7PH3 - chains B and C of the 4 polymer chains in the assembly; structure by electron microscopy, 2.80 A resolution.

[Chain B]
Molecule: ATP-dependent lipid A-core flippase
Source organism: Escherichia coli K-12
Notes: EC 7.5.2.6
Reference sequence: P60752 (MSBA_ECOLI); residue numbers follow UniProt; this construct covers 1-582
Amino-acid sequence (593 residues; numbered -10 to 582; the number before each row is that of its first residue; numbers below 1 keep their minus sign (Gly-10 is residue -10)):
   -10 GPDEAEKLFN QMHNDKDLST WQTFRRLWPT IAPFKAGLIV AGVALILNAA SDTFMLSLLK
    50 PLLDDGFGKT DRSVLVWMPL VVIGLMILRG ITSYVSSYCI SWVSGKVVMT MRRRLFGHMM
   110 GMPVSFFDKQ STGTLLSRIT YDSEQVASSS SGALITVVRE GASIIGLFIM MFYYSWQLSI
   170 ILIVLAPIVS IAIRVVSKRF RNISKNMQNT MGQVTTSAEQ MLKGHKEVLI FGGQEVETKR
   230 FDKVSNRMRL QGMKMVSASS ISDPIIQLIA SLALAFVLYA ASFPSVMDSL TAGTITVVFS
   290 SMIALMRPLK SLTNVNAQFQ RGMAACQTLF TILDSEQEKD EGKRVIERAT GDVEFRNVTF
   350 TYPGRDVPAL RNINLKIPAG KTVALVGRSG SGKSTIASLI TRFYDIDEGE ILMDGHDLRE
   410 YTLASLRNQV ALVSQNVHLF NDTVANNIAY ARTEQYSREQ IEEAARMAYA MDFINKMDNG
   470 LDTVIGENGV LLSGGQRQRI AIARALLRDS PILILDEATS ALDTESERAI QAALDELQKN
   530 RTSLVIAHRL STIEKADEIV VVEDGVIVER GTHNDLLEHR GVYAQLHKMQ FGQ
Not modelled in the structure: -10 to 2, 580-582
Construct notes: expression tag (-10 to 0)
Bound ions: Mg2+: Ser383, Gln424 (together with AMP-PNP)
Residues lining bound ligands:
  - 1,2-Distearoyl-sn-glycerophosphoethanolamine (3PE), molecule 1: Ile76, Gly79, Ile80, Tyr83
  - 1,2-Distearoyl-sn-glycerophosphoethanolamine (3PE), molecule 2: Ile177, Ile180, Ala181, Val184, Val185, Arg188, Lys243, Ser246, Ala247, Ile250, Ser251, Pro253, Ile254, Leu257, Ile258
  - AMP-PNP (ANP; phosphoaminophosphonic acid-adenylate ester), molecule 1: Asp117, Tyr351, Arg354, Ala358, Arg377, Ser378, Gly379, Ser380, Gly381, Lys382, Ser383, Thr384, Tyr393, Gln424, Glu506, His537
  - AMP-PNP (ANP), molecule 2: Val479, Leu480, Leu481, Ser482, Gly483, Gly484, Gln485, Ala510
Swiss-Prot annotation at these positions:
  - binding site (ATP): Gly376 to Ser383
  - mutagenesis: Cys88 (C88S: Does not affect ATPase activity), Glu208 (E208A: Does not reduce substrate binding or nucleotide binding, but decreases ATP-dependent extrusion of substrates. Inhibits formation of outward-facing conformation ...), Lys212 (K212A: Does not reduce substrate binding or nucleotide binding, but decreases ATP-dependent extrusion of substrates), Ala270 (A270T: Temperature-sensitive. Loss of lipid export to the outer membrane. Significantly decreases ATPase activity at 42 degrees Celsius but not at 30 degrees Celsius), Cys315 (C315S: Does not affect ATPase activity), Glu506 (E506Q: Lacks cell viability and does not support growth. Can still bind ATP and slowly hydrolyze ATP, but becomes locked into a closed dimer conformation), Leu511 (L511P: Loss of ATPase activity; ATP is still bound), Asp512 (D512G: Loss of ATPase activity; ATP is still bound), His537 (H537A: Lacks cell viability and does not support growth. Can still bind ATP and slowly hydrolyze ATP, but becomes locked into a closed dimer conformation)

[Chain C]
Molecule: Nanobody Nb_MsbA#1
Source organism: Vicugna pacos
Notes: antibody fragment or engineered binder
Amino-acid sequence (117 residues; each row starts with the number of its first residue; numbers below 1 keep their minus sign (Gly-2 is residue -2)):
    -2 GPSQMQLVES GGGLVQAGGS LRLSCAVSGS IFSIITLAWY RQAPGKPREN VATITRGSRT
    58 SYCDSVKGRF TISKDNAKST VYLQMNKLKP EDTADYYCNA EGPAGYWGQG TPVTVSA
Not modelled in the structure: -2 to 0, 114
Disulfides: Cys22-Cys95
Covalently attached groups: compound 88T linked to Cys60

[Chain B / chain C interface]
Residue-residue contacts - 39 pairs, chain B then chain C:
  Arg360(B) with Ile28(C); Ile31(C)
  Asn361(B) with Ile28(C)
  Asn363(B) with Tyr103(C)
  Glu552(B) with Ile31(C); Arg53(C), salt bridge
  Val555(B) with Ile28(C), hydrophobic; Ile31(C), hydrophobic
  Ile556(B) with Ile32(C); Glu98(C)
  Val557(B) with Ile31(C); Ile32(C), hydrophobic; Thr33(C), hydrogen bond (backbone-side chain); Glu98(C)
  Glu558(B) with Glu98(C)
  Arg559(B) with Glu98(C), salt bridge; Gly99(C); Pro100(C); Ala101(C), hydrogen bond (backbone-backbone); Gly102(C); Tyr103(C), hydrogen bond
  Gly560(B) with Ala101(C)
  Asp564(B) with Pro100(C)
  Leu565(B) with Pro100(C)
  His568(B) with Thr33(C); Ala35(C); Tyr37(C), hydrogen bond; Asn47(C); Thr50(C), hydrogen bond (backbone-side chain); Gly99(C); Pro100(C)
  Arg569(B) with Asn47(C), hydrogen bond; Thr50(C); Ser58(C), hydrogen bond (backbone-side chain); Tyr59(C); Cys60(C)
  Val571(B) with Thr33(C); Thr52(C)
  Gln574(B) with Arg56(C), hydrogen bond
Interface residues without a listed pair, chain B (17 interface residues in all): Gly570
Interface residues without a listed pair, chain C (21 interface residues in all): Asn96

[Overview]
17 residues of chain B and 21 residues of chain C are in contact; the contacts include 8 hydrogen bonds and 2
salt bridges. Polar contacts include Glu552(B)-Arg53(C), Arg559(B)-Glu98(C) and Val557(B)-Thr33(C). Ligands of
chain B: AMP-PNP and 1,2-Distearoyl-sn-glycerophosphoethanolamine. Covalently linked compound 88T: at
Cys60(C).
Chain B is ATP-dependent lipid A-core flippase (Escherichia coli K-12) and chain C is Nanobody Nb_MsbA#1
(Vicugna pacos); the structure, AMP-PNP bound nanodisc reconstituted MsbA with nanobodies, spin-labeled at
position A60C, was determined by electron microscopy (same publication as 7PH2, 7PH4, 7PH7 and 7NDF).
